8TMQ - chains A and B of the 7 polymer chains in the assembly; structure by electron microscopy, 3.10 A resolution.

# Chain A (and B)
Molecule: Cobalt/magnesium transport protein CorA
Organism: Thermotoga maritima
Notes: chain B of this document is another copy of the same molecule, construct and numbering; everything in this record applies to it too
UniProtKB: Q9WZ31 (CORA_THEMA); residue numbers follow UniProt; this construct covers 1-351
Chain sequence (373 residues; numbered -21 to 351; the number before each row is that of its first residue; numbers below 1 keep their minus sign (Met-21 is residue -21)):
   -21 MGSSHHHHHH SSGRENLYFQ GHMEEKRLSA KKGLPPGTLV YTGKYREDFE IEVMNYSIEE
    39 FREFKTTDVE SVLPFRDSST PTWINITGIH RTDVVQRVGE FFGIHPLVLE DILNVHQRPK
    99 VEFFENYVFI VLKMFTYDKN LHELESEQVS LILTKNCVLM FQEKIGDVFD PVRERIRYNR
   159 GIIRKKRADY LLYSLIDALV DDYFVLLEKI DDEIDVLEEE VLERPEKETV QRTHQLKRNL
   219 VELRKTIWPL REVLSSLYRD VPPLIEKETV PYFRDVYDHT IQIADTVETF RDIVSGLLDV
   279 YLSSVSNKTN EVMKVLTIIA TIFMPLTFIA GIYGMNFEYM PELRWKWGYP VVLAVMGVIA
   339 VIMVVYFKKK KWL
Unresolved in the structure: -21 to 16 (chain B: -21 to -1)
Sequence notes: initiating methionine (-21); expression tag (-20 to 0)
Swiss-Prot annotation at these positions:
  - motif: Gly312 to Asn314 (Probable selectivity filter)
  - site: Asn288 (Essential for ion permeation), Leu294 (Important for closing the ion permeation pathway in the closed state), Thr295 (Threonine that confers selectivity for Co(2+) transport)

# How chain A and chain B interact
Contacting residue pairs (53):
  Asp179(A) with Lys10(B), salt bridge
  Phe182(A) with Lys10(B)
  Tyr236(A) with Glu2(B); Arg5(B)
  Arg237(A) with Glu2(B), salt bridge
  Arg252(A) with Arg5(B)
  Asp253(A) with Ala8(B)
  Asp256(A) with Ser7(B), hydrogen bond; Ala8(B), hydrogen bond (side chain-backbone)
  His257(A) with Lys9(B); Lys10(B), hydrogen bond (side chain-backbone)
  Gln260(A) with Lys9(B); Lys10(B), hydrogen bond (side chain-backbone)
  Ser281(A) with Val208(B); Tyr279(B)
  Ser284(A) with Tyr279(B); Val283(B)
  Asn285(A) with Tyr279(B)
  Asn288(A) with Lys286(B); Thr287(B)
  Met291(A) with Met291(B), hydrophobic
  Lys292(A) with Val290(B)
  Thr295(A) with Val290(B); Val293(B); Leu294(B)
  Ala298(A) with Leu294(B), hydrophobic
  Thr299(A) with Ile297(B)
  Met302(A) with Met302(B), hydrophobic
  Pro303(A) with Phe301(B), hydrophobic
  Phe306(A) with Phe301(B), hydrophobic; Leu304(B), hydrophobic; Thr305(B); Met334(B), hydrophobic
  Gly309(A) with Ala308(B)
  Ile310(A) with Leu331(B), hydrophobic; Met334(B), hydrophobic
  Gly312(A) with Gly312(B)
  Met313(A) with Ala308(B); Tyr311(B); Gly312(B)
  Asn314(A) with Tyr311(B); Gly312(B); Met313(B); Asn314(B); Glu320(B)
  Phe315(A) with Tyr311(B), hydrophobic; Glu320(B); Tyr327(B), hydrophobic; Val330(B), hydrophobic
  Tyr317(A) with Trp325(B)
  Met318(A) with Tyr327(B), hydrophobic
  Trp350(A) with Val290(B), hydrophobic; Val293(B), hydrophobic
Other interface residues (no listed pair), chain A (38 interface residues in all): Tyr255, Gly274, Asp277, Thr287, Leu294, Thr305, Glu316, Pro319
Other interface residues (no listed pair), chain B (39 interface residues in all): Leu6, Lys205, His212, Arg216, Leu280, Ala298, Leu321, Gly326

# Summary
38 residues of chain A face 39 of chain B across their interface; the contacts include 4 hydrogen bonds and 2
salt bridges. Polar contacts include Asp179(A)-Lys10(B), Arg237(A)-Glu2(B) and Asp256(A)-Ser7(B).
Both chains are Cobalt/magnesium transport protein CorA (Thermotoga maritima). Entry 8TMQ (Cryo-EM structure
of magnesium depleted CorA in complex with conformation-specific synthetic antibody C18, State MGD-1A) was
determined by electron microscopy.
